PDB entry 9KCH | electron microscopy, 4.19 A resolution (low resolution: residue-level contacts below are approximate; hydrogen-bond / salt-bridge calls are withheld) | chains D and E of the 8 polymer chains in the assembly

Chain D (and E):
Name: Tol-Pal system protein TolQ
From: Escherichia coli K-12
Notes: chain E of this document is another copy of the same molecule, construct and numbering; everything in this record applies to it too
UniProtKB: P0ABU9 (TOLQ_ECOLI); residue numbers follow UniProt; this construct covers 1-230
Chain sequence (230 residues; numbered 1 to 230; the number before each row is that of its first residue):
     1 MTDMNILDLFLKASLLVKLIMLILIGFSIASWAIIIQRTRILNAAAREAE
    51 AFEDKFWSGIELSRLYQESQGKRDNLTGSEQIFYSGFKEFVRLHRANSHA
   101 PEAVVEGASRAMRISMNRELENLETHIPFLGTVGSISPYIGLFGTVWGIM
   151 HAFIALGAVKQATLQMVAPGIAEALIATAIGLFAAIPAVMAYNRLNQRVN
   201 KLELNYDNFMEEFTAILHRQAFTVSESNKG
Not modelled in the structure: 1-5, 225-230 (chain E: 1-6, 225-230)

How chain D and chain E interact:
Contacting residue pairs (22):
  Glu-53(D) / Arg-110(E)
  Trp-57(D) / Arg-110(E)
  Thr-163(D) / Lys-160(E)
  Ile-171(D) / Phe-153(E)
  Leu-175(D) / Ile-149(E)
  Leu-175(D) / Met-150(E)
  Leu-175(D) / Phe-153(E)
  Thr-178(D) / Val-146(E)
  Ala-179(D) / Val-146(E)
  Leu-182(D) / Tyr-139(E)
  Leu-182(D) / Leu-142(E)
  Leu-182(D) / Phe-143(E)
  Phe-183(D) / Phe-143(E)
  Ile-186(D) / Ile-136(E)
  Ile-186(D) / Tyr-139(E)
  Ile-186(D) / Phe-143(E)
  Val-189(D) / Ser-135(E)
  Val-189(D) / Ile-136(E)
  Met-190(D) / Thr-132(E)
  Met-190(D) / Ile-136(E)
  Asn-208(D) / Arg-113(E)
  Glu-212(D) / Arg-110(E)
Interface residues without a listed pair, chain D (20 interface residues in all): Asp-54, Ala-185, Arg-194, Gln-197, Glu-211, Arg-219
Interface residues without a listed pair, chain E (16 interface residues in all): Glu-102, Pro-128, Tyr-192

Summary:
Chain D and chain E form an interface of 20 and 16 residues respectively.
Both chains are Tol-Pal system protein TolQ (Escherichia coli K-12). Entry 9KCH (Cryo-EM structure of inner
membrane TolQRA complex in CYMAL-6-Neopentyl Glycol detergent micelles) was determined by electron microscopy,
deposited together with 9K49.
